8DFO - chains F and L of the 13 polymer chains in the assembly; structure by electron microscopy, 3.10 A resolution.

# Chain F
Molecule: CRISPR-associated protein, TM1801 family
From: Desulfovibrio vulgaris
Reference sequence: Q72WF7 (Q72WF7_DESVH); numbering as in UniProt (aligned over 1-290)
Amino-acid sequence (290 residues; numbered 1 to 290; the number before each row is that of its first residue):
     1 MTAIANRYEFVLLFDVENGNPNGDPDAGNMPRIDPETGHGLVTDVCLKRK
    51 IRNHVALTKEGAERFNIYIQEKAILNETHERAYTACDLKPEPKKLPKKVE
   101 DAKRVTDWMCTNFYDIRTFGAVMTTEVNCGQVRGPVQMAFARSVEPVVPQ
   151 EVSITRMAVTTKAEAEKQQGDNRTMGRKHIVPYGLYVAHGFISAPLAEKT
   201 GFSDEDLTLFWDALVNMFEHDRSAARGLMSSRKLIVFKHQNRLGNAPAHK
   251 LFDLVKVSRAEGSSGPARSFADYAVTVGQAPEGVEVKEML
Disordered / not traced: 167-170

# Chain L
Molecule: 45-nt RNA strand
From: Desulfovibrio vulgaris
Sequence (45 nucleotides; numbered 2 to 46; the number before each row is that of its first residue):
     2 GGAUUGAAACGCCAUGCUCAGGCUGGCGAGUGCGCGCCACUCAUC

# Chain F / chain L interface
Contacting residue pairs - 49 pairs, chain F then chain L:
  Pro21(F) with G37(L), phosphate contact
  Asn22(F) with G35(L), sugar contact; C36(L), hydrogen bond to the phosphate; G37(L), phosphate contact
  Gly23(F) with C36(L), hydrogen bond to the phosphate; G37(L), hydrogen bond to the phosphate
  Asp24(F) with C36(L), base contact
  Pro25(F) with C36(L), base contact
  Asn29(F) with C36(L), hydrogen bond to the base; G37(L), base contact
  Arg32(F) with C36(L), sugar contact
  Thr43(F) with C36(L), phosphate contact
  Val45(F) with C34(L), phosphate contact; G35(L), phosphate contact; C36(L), phosphate contact
  Lys48(F) with G33(L), phosphate contact; C34(L), salt bridge to the phosphate
  Arg49(F) with G35(L), salt bridge to the phosphate
  Arg52(F) with C34(L), salt bridge to the phosphate
  Ile69(F) with C34(L), sugar contact
  Glu71(F) with G35(L), base contact
  Phe119(F) with G33(L), phosphate contact; C34(L), phosphate contact
  Gly120(F) with C34(L), phosphate contact
  Ala121(F) with U32(L), hydrogen bond to the sugar; G33(L), sugar contact
  Val122(F) with U32(L), sugar contact; G33(L), sugar contact
  Gln131(F) with U32(L), hydrogen bond to the base
  Val132(F) with U32(L), hydrogen bond to the sugar
  Arg133(F) with U32(L), phosphate contact; G33(L), phosphate contact
  Gln137(F) with G33(L), hydrogen bond to the phosphate
  Ile154(F) with A40(L), base contact; U42(L), phosphate contact
  Thr155(F) with A40(L), hydrogen bond to the sugar; C41(L), sugar contact; U42(L), hydrogen bond to the phosphate
  Arg156(F) with A40(L), hydrogen bond to the sugar; C41(L), phosphate contact
  Met157(F) with C41(L), base contact
  Arg173(F) with C41(L), base contact
  Gly176(F) with A40(L), base contact
  Arg177(F) with A40(L), hydrogen bond to the base
  Ser223(F) with C38(L), hydrogen bond to the phosphate
  Ala224(F) with C39(L), hydrogen bond to the phosphate
  Ala225(F) with C38(L), phosphate contact
  Arg226(F) with G37(L), sugar contact; C38(L), salt bridge to the phosphate
Interface residues without a listed pair, chain F (37 interface residues in all): Cys46, Gly134, Ser153, Met175
Interface residues without a listed pair, chain L (13 interface residues in all): C43, A44

# Summary
The interface between chain F and chain L involves 37 residues on one side and 13 on the other, with 14
hydrogen bonds and 4 salt bridges. Polar pairs include Asn29(F)-C36(L), Gln131(F)-U32(L) and Arg177(F)-A40(L).
Chain F is CRISPR-associated protein, TM1801 family and chain L is a 45-nt RNA strand, both from Desulfovibrio
vulgaris; the structure, type I-C Cascade bound to AcrIC4, was determined by electron microscopy together with
8DEJ, 8DFA, 8DFS and 8DEX from the same study.
